Entry 7K56 (electron microscopy, 3.90 A resolution); this record covers chains A and B of the 12 polymer chains in the assembly.

# Chain A (and B)
Name: Transitional endoplasmic reticulum ATPase
From: Homo sapiens
Notes: EC 3.6.4.6; chain B of this document is another copy of the same molecule, construct and numbering; everything in this record applies to it too
Reference sequence: P55072 (TERA_HUMAN); residue numbers follow UniProt; this construct covers 1-806
Amino-acid sequence (806 residues; numbered 1 to 806; the number before each row is that of its first residue):
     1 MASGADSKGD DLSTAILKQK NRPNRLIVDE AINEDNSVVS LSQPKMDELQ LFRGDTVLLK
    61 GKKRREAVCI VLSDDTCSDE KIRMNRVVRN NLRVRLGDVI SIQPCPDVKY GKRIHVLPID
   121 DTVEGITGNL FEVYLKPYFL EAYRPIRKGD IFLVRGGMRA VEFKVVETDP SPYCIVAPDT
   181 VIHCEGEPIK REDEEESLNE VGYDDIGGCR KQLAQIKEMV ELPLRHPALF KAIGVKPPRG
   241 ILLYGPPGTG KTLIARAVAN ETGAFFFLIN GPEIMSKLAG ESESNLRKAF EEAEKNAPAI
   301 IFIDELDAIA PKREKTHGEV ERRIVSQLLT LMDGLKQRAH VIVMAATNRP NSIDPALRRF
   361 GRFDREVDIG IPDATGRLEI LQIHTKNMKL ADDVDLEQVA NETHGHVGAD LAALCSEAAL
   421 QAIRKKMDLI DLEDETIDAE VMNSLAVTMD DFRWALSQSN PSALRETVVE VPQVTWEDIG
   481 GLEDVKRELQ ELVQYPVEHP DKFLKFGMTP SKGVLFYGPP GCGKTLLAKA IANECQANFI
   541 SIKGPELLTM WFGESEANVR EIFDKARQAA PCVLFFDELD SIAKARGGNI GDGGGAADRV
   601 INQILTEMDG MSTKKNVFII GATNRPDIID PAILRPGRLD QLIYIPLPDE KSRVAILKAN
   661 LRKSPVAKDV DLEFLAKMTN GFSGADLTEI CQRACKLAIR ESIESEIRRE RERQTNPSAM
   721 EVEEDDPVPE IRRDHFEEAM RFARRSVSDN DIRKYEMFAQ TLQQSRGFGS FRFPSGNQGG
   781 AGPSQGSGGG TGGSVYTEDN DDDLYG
Disordered / not traced: 1-21, 586-598, 776-806
Curated features (UniProtKB/Swiss-Prot):
  - region: Thr797 to Gly806 (Interaction with UBXN6)
  - motif: Asp802 to Gly806 (PIM motif)
  - binding site (ATP): Pro247 to Leu253, Asn348, His384, Gly521 to Leu526
  - modified residue: Ala2 (N-acetylalanine), Ser3 (Phosphoserine), Ser7 (Phosphoserine), Ser13 (Phosphoserine), Ser37 (Phosphoserine), Lys315 (N6,N6,N6-trimethyllysine), Thr436 (Phosphothreonine), Ser462 (Phosphoserine), Lys502 (N6-acetyllysine), Lys505 (N6-acetyllysine), Lys668 (N6-acetyllysine), Ser702 (Phosphoserine), Lys754 (N6-acetyllysine), Ser770 (Phosphoserine), Ser775 (Phosphoserine), Ser787 (Phosphoserine), Tyr805 (Phosphotyrosine)
  - cross-link (Glycyl lysine isopeptide (Lys-Gly)): Lys8 (interchain with G-Cter in SUMO2), Lys18 (interchain with G-Cter in SUMO2)
From the paper describing this entry:
  - contacts within the chain: Gly518-Lys524, Pro519-Lys524, Lys524-Thr623, Asn624-Tyr755 (hydrogen bond)
  - conformationally variable residues (order/disorder transition): Lys524, Arg586 to Asp598

# Interface between chain A and chain B
Contacting residue pairs - 82 pairs, chain A then chain B:
  Glu192(A) - Arg338(B)
  Pro247(A) - Arg359(B)
  Pro247(A) - Phe360(B)
  Gly248(A) - Phe360(B)
  Pro272(A) - Ser326(B)
  Pro272(A) - Thr330(B)  hydrogen bond (backbone-side chain)
  Glu273(A) - Thr330(B)  hydrogen bond (backbone-side chain)
  Met275(A) - Arg323(B)
  Met275(A) - Ser326(B)  hydrogen bond (backbone-side chain)
  Ser276(A) - Ser326(B)  hydrogen bond (backbone-side chain)
  Ser276(A) - Gln327(B)
  Lys277(A) - Arg323(B)
  Leu278(A) - Arg323(B)
  Ala279(A) - Arg323(B)
  Glu305(A) - Arg359(B)  salt bridge
  Glu305(A) - Arg362(B)  salt bridge
  Lys315(A) - Arg313(B)  hydrogen bond (side chain-backbone)
  Lys315(A) - Glu314(B)  salt bridge
  Lys315(A) - Arg322(B)
  His317(A) - Thr316(B)
  His317(A) - Arg322(B)
  Glu321(A) - Arg322(B)  salt bridge
  Asn387(A) - Ile233(B)
  Met388(A) - Ile233(B)
  Glu402(A) - Lys614(B)  salt bridge
  Ala409(A) - Phe360(B)  hydrophobic
  Asp410(A) - Phe360(B)
  Ser416(A) - Val235(B)
  Ser416(A) - Lys236(B)  hydrogen bond (side chain-backbone)
  Ala419(A) - Val235(B)  hydrophobic
  Ile423(A) - Ile233(B)  hydrophobic
  Glu433(A) - Arg22(B)
  Ile437(A) - Leu229(B)  hydrophobic
  Met442(A) - Leu229(B)  hydrophobic
  Ser457(A) - Lys615(B)
  Pro461(A) - Lys615(B)
  Ala463(A) - Phe360(B)  hydrophobic
  Arg465(A) - Arg560(B)
  Arg465(A) - Glu607(B)  salt bridge
  Pro545(A) - Asn602(B)  hydrogen bond (backbone-side chain)
  Pro545(A) - Leu605(B)  hydrophobic
  Leu548(A) - Asn602(B)
  Thr549(A) - Asn602(B)  hydrogen bond (backbone-side chain)
  Thr549(A) - Gln603(B)
  Phe552(A) - Arg599(B)
  Phe552(A) - Asn602(B)
  Lys584(A) - Arg599(B)
  Ser664(A) - Phe506(B)
  Pro665(A) - Phe506(B)
  Asp671(A) - Phe773(B)
  Phe674(A) - Arg772(B)
  Phe674(A) - Pro774(B)
  Leu675(A) - Phe773(B)  hydrophobic
  Gln692(A) - Met508(B)
  Gln692(A) - Thr509(B)
  Cys695(A) - Phe506(B)
  Cys695(A) - Met508(B)  hydrophobic
  Lys696(A) - Met508(B)  hydrogen bond (backbone-side chain)
  Lys696(A) - Gln641(B)
  Ala698(A) - Phe506(B)
  Ile699(A) - Lys502(B)
  Ile699(A) - Phe506(B)
  Arg700(A) - Arg487(B)
  Arg700(A) - Glu491(B)  salt bridge
  Ser702(A) - Lys502(B)
  Ile703(A) - Tyr495(B)  hydrophobic
  Ile703(A) - His499(B)
  Ile703(A) - Lys502(B)
  Glu706(A) - Lys502(B)
  Arg733(A) - Phe773(B)
  Glu737(A) - Phe771(B)
  Glu737(A) - Arg772(B)
  Glu737(A) - Phe773(B)  hydrogen bond (side chain-backbone)
  Met740(A) - Phe768(B)  hydrophobic
  Met740(A) - Phe771(B)  hydrophobic
  Arg741(A) - Ser765(B)
  Arg741(A) - Gly769(B)
  Arg741(A) - Ser770(B)
  Phe742(A) - Ser765(B)
  Ala743(A) - Ser765(B)
  Arg744(A) - Gln763(B)
  Arg745(A) - Gln763(B)
Also at the interface, not in a pair above, chain A (67 interface residues in all): Lys251, Leu420, Arg424, Met427, Leu432, Asp434, Gln458, Asn624, Lys663, Met678, Phe682
Also at the interface, not in a pair above, chain B (58 interface residues in all): Glu218, Leu222, Arg225, Glu283, His317, Leu329, Leu492, Phe503, Lys505, Glu556, Gln568, Ala570, Thr606, Arg635, Arg766

# Overview
67 residues of chain A and 58 residues of chain B are in contact, with 10 hydrogen bonds and 7 salt bridges.
Among the polar pairs are Glu305(A)-Arg359(B), Glu305(A)-Arg362(B) and Lys315(A)-Glu314(B). The paper reports
conformational variability at Lys524(A) and Arg586(A); contacts within the chain involving Lys524(A),
Gly518(A) and Pro519(A) among others.
Both chains are Transitional endoplasmic reticulum ATPase (Homo sapiens). Entry 7K56 (Structure of VCP
dodecamer purified from H1299 cells) was determined by electron microscopy together with 7K57 and 7K59 from
the same study.
